PDB entry 7QT0 | X-ray diffraction, 2.07 A resolution | chains D and J of the 12 polymer chains in the assembly

# Chain D (and J)
Protein: Antibody light chain
Organism: Mus musculus
Notes: antibody fragment or engineered binder; chain J of this document is another copy of the same molecule, construct and numbering; everything in this record applies to it too
Sequence (214 residues; row label = number of the first residue in the row):
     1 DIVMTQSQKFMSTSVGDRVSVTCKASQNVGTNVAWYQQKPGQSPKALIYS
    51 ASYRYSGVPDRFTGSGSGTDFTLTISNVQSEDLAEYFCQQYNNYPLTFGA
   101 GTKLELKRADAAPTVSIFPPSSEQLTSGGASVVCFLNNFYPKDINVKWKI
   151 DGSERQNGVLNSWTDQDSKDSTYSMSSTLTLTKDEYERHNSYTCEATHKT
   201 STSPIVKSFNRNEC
Disordered / not traced: 213-214
Disulfides: Cys23-Cys88, Cys134-Cys194
Ligand contacts: FD0 (2-[2-[2-[2-[[5-oxidanylidene-5-[2-[4-[phenyl(propanoyl)amino]piperidin-1-yl]ethylamino]pentanoyl]amino]ethanoylamino]ethanoylamino]ethanoylamino]ethanoic acid): Tyr36, Ala46, Tyr49, Tyr55, Gln89, Tyr91, Leu96, Phe98

# Interface between chain D and chain J
Residue-residue contacts (13; chain D residue first):
  Gly16(D) - Arg108(J)  hydrogen bond (backbone-side chain)
  Gly16(D) - Ala109(J)
  Asp17(D) - Ala109(J)
  Asn77(D) - Arg108(J)  hydrogen bond
  Asn77(D) - Asp170(J)  hydrogen bond
  Gln79(D) - Lys169(J)  hydrogen bond (side chain-backbone)
  Gln79(D) - Asp170(J)
  Arg108(D) - Gly16(J)  hydrogen bond (side chain-backbone)
  Arg108(D) - Asn77(J)  hydrogen bond
  Ala109(D) - Gly16(J)
  Ala109(D) - Asp17(J)
  Asp170(D) - Asn77(J)  hydrogen bond
  Asp170(D) - Gln79(J)
Also at the interface, not in a pair above, chain D (8 interface residues in all): Thr172
Also at the interface, not in a pair above, chain J (9 interface residues in all): Thr172

# Summary
8 residues of chain D face 9 of chain J across their interface, with 7 hydrogen bonds. Among the polar pairs
are Gly16(D)-Arg108(J), Asn77(D)-Arg108(J) and Asn77(D)-Asp170(J). Chain D binds compound FD0.
Both chains are Antibody light chain (Mus musculus). Entry 7QT0 (Antibody FenAb136 - fentanyl complex) was
determined by X-ray diffraction, deposited together with 7QT2, 7QT3 and 7QT4.
